7N69 - chains H and K of the 12 polymer chains in the assembly; structure by electron microscopy, 14.10 A resolution (very low resolution: no residue pairs are listed; an interface is given only as per-side residue counts).

Chain H:
Molecule: Spike glycoprotein E2
Source organism: Eastern equine encephalitis virus (strain Florida 91-469)
Reference sequence: Q4QXJ7 (POLS_EEEVF); residues 1-420 here correspond to UniProt positions 325-744 (UniProt number = residue number + 324)
Amino-acid sequence (420 residues; each row starts with the number of its first residue):
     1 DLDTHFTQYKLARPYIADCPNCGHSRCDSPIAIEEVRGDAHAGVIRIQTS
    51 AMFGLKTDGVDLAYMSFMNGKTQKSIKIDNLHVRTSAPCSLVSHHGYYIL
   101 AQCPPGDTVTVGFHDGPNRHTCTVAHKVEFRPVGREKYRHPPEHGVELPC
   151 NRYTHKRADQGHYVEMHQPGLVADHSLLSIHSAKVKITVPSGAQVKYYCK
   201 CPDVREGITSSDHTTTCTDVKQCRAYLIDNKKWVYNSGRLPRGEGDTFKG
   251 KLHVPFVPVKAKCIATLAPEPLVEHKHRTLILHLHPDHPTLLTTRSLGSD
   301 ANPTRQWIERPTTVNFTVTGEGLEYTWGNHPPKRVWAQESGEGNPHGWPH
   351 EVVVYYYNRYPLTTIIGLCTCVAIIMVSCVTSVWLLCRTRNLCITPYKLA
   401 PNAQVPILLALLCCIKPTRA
Not modelled in the structure: 1-8, 160-253, 341-420
Cystine bridges: Cys19-Cys122, Cys89-Cys103, Cys150-Cys263

Chain K:
Molecule: Spike glycoprotein E1
Source organism: Eastern equine encephalitis virus (strain Florida 91-469)
Reference sequence: Q4QXJ7 (POLS_EEEVF); residues 1-441 here correspond to UniProt positions 802-1242 (UniProt number = residue number + 801)
Amino-acid sequence (441 residues; numbered 1 to 441; the number before each row is that of its first residue):
     1 YEHTAVMPNKVGIPYKALVERPGYAPVHLQIQLVNTRIIPSTNLEYITCK
    51 YKTKVPSPVVKCCGATQCTSKPHPDYQCQVFTGVYPFMWGGAYCFCDTEN
   101 TQMSEAYVERSEECSIDHAKAYKVHTGTVQAMVNITYGSVSWRSADVYVN
   151 GETPAKIGDAKLIIGPLSSAWSPFDNKVVVYGHEVYNYDFPEYGTGKAGS
   201 FGDLQSRTSTSNDLYANTNLKLQRPQAGIVHTPFTQAPSGFERWKRDKGA
   251 PLNDVAPFGCSIALEPLRAENCAVGSIPISIDIPDAAFTRISETPTVSDL
   301 ECKITECTYASDFGGIATVAYKSSKAGNCPIHSPSGVAVIKENDVTLAES
   351 GSFTFHFSTANIHPAFKLQVCTSAVTCKGDCKPPKDHIVDYPAQHTESFT
   401 SAISATAWSWLKVLVGGTSAFIVLGLIATAVVALVLFFHRH
Not modelled in the structure: 382-441
Cystine bridges: Cys49-Cys114, Cys62-Cys94, Cys63-Cys96, Cys68-Cys78, Cys260-Cys272, Cys302-Cys377, Cys307-Cys381, Cys329-Cys371

Chain H / chain K interface:
At this resolution (14 A) residue pairs are not listed: 25 residues of chain H and 22 of chain K lie at the interface.

In short:
25 residues of chain H face 22 of chain K across their interface.
Chain H is Spike glycoprotein E2 and chain K is Spike glycoprotein E1, both from Eastern equine encephalitis
virus (strain Florida 91-469); the structure, Pre-fusion state 2 of EEEV with localized reconstruction, was
determined by electron microscopy, deposited together with 7N6A.
